6WCA - chains A and B; structure by electron microscopy, 3.03 A resolution.

[Chain A (and B)]
Protein: Endosomal/lysosomal potassium channel TMEM175
Organism: Homo sapiens
Notes: chain B of this document is another copy of the same molecule, construct and numbering; everything in this record applies to it too
UniProtKB: Q9BSA9 (TM175_HUMAN); residue numbers follow UniProt; this construct covers 1-504
Amino-acid sequence (504 residues; row label = number of the first residue in the row):
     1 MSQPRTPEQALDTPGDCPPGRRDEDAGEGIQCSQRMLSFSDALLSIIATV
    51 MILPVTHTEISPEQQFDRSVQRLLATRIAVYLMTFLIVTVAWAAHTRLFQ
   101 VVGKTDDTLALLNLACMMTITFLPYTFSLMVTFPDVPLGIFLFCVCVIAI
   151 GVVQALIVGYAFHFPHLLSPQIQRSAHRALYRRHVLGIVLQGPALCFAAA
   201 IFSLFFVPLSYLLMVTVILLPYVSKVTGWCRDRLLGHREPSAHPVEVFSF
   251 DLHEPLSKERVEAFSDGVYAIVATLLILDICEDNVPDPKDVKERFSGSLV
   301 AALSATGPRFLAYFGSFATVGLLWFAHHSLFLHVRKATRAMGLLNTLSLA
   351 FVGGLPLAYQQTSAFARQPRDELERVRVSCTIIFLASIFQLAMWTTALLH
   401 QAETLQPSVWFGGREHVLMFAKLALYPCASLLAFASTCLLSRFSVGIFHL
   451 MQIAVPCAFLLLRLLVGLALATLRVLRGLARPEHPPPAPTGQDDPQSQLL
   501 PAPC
Disordered / not traced: 1-29, 174-253, 477-504
UniProt features mapped onto this chain:
  - region: T58 to E63 (Short helix H1-1), Q65 to Q71 (Short helix H2-1), P288 to S296 (Short helix H1-2), S298 to S304 (Short helix H2-2)
  - motif: R35 to D41 (RxxxFSD motif 1), R260 to D266 (RxxxFSD motif 2)
  - site: I46 (Hydrophobic filter residue 1-1), V50 (Hydrophobic filter residue 2-1), L53 (Hydrophobic filter residue 3-1), I271 (Hydrophobic filter residue 1-2), L275 (Hydrophobic filter residue 2-2), L278 (Hydrophobic filter residue 3-2)
  - modified residue: T6 (Phosphothreonine)
  - natural variant: Q65 (Q65P: Associated with decreased risk for Parkinson disease), M393 (M393T: Associated with increased risk for Parkinson disease)
  - mutagenesis: R35 (R35A: Impaired potassium channel activity), S38 (S38A: Does not affect proton and potassium channel activity), F39 (F39V: Impaired potassium channel activity), S40 (S40A: Impaired potassium channel activity), D41 (D41A: Abolished proton permeability without altering potassium permeability; D41E/N: Impaired potassium channel activity), S45 to T49 (Decreased selectivity for potassium ion; when associated with A-274), S45 (S45A: Reduced potassium channel activity without altering proton channel activity; S45T: Decreased selectivity for potassium ion), I46 (I46A/V: Decreased channel activity; I46M: Abolished proton and potassium channel activity; when associated with M-271; I46N: Impaired selectivity; can conduct both K(+) and Na(+) ...), T49 (T49A: Decreased selectivity for potassium ion; T49V: Abolished potassium channel activity and decreased proton channel activity), V50 (V50A: Does not affect selectivity; when associated with A-275), L53 (L53A: Does not affect selectivity; when associated with A-278), S241 (S241A: Reduced channel activation, probably caused by decreased interaction with AKT1; when associated with A-338), 15 further mutagenesis entries in UniProt
From the paper describing this entry:
  - conformationally variable residues (side-chain flip): I46, M51, I271, L276

[How chain A and chain B interact]
Contacting residue pairs (94; chain A residue first):
  Q31(A) with L332(B)
  R35(A) with E262(B); S265(B); D266(B), salt bridge; H327(B), hydrogen bond; H328(B); F331(B)
  M36(A) with W324(B), hydrophobic
  F39(A) with D266(B); Y269(B), hydrophobic; A270(B); W324(B)
  L43(A) with A270(B); A273(B), hydrophobic
  I46(A) with A270(B), hydrophobic; T274(B)
  I47(A) with I277(B), hydrophobic
  V50(A) with T274(B)
  D107(A) with F325(B); K422(B), salt bridge
  L111(A) with L322(B), hydrophobic; L460(B), hydrophobic
  L114(A) with F317(B); G321(B); W324(B), hydrophobic
  M118(A) with F314(B), hydrophobic; F317(B), hydrophobic
  T121(A) with I277(B); Y313(B), hydrogen bond
  F122(A) with F310(B), hydrophobic
  Y125(A) with I280(B), hydrophobic; C281(B), hydrophobic; N284(B); F310(B)
  S128(A) with C281(B); V285(B)
  L129(A) with V285(B), hydrophobic; P286(B)
  T132(A) with V285(B); P286(B), hydrogen bond (side chain-backbone)
  F133(A) with P286(B); D287(B); P288(B); V291(B), hydrophobic; L299(B), hydrophobic
  L138(A) with L299(B); L303(B), hydrophobic
  E262(A) with R35(B)
  S265(A) with R35(B)
  D266(A) with R35(B), salt bridge; F39(B)
  Y269(A) with F39(B), hydrophobic
  A270(A) with F39(B); L43(B); I46(B), hydrophobic
  A273(A) with L43(B), hydrophobic
  T274(A) with I46(B); V50(B)
  I277(A) with I47(B), hydrophobic; T121(B)
  I280(A) with Y125(B), hydrophobic
  C281(A) with Y125(B), hydrophobic; S128(B)
  N284(A) with Y125(B)
  V285(A) with S128(B); L129(B), hydrophobic; T132(B)
  P286(A) with L129(B); T132(B), hydrogen bond (backbone-side chain); F133(B)
  D287(A) with F133(B)
  P288(A) with F133(B)
  V291(A) with F133(B), hydrophobic
  L299(A) with F133(B), hydrophobic; L138(B)
  L303(A) with L138(B), hydrophobic
  F310(A) with F122(B), hydrophobic; Y125(B)
  Y313(A) with T121(B), hydrogen bond
  F314(A) with M118(B), hydrophobic
  F317(A) with L114(B); M118(B), hydrophobic
  G321(A) with L114(B)
  L322(A) with L111(B), hydrophobic
  W324(A) with M36(B), hydrophobic; F39(B); L114(B), hydrophobic
  F325(A) with D107(B)
  H327(A) with R35(B), hydrogen bond
  H328(A) with R35(B)
  F331(A) with R35(B)
  L332(A) with Q31(B)
  K422(A) with D107(B), salt bridge
  L460(A) with L111(B), hydrophobic
Interface residues without a listed pair, chain A (64 interface residues in all): C32, A42, H57, A110, M117, V136, L142, I271, L278, E282, A318, F459
Interface residues without a listed pair, chain B (64 interface residues in all): C32, A42, H57, A110, M117, V136, L142, I271, L278, E282, A318, F459

[Overview]
Chain A and chain B each contribute 64 residues to their interface; the contacts include 6 hydrogen bonds and
4 salt bridges. Polar pairs include R35(A)-D266(B), D107(A)-K422(B) and R35(A)-H327(B). From UniProt: 28
mutagenesis sites on chain A. From the paper: conformational variability at I46(A), M51(A) and I271(A) among
others.
Both chains are Endosomal/lysosomal potassium channel TMEM175 (Homo sapiens). Entry 6WCA (Human closed state
TMEM175 in KCl) was determined by electron microscopy, deposited together with 6WC9, 6WCB and 6WCC.
